8D2L - chains A and T of the 6 polymer chains in the assembly; structure by electron microscopy, 2.21 A resolution.

Chain A:
Molecule: CRISPR-associated endonuclease, Csn1 family
From: Acidothermus cellulolyticus 11B
UniProt: A0LWB3 (A0LWB3_ACIC1); numbering as in UniProt (aligned over 1-1138)
Chain sequence (1138 residues; numbered 1 to 1138; the number before each row is that of its first residue):
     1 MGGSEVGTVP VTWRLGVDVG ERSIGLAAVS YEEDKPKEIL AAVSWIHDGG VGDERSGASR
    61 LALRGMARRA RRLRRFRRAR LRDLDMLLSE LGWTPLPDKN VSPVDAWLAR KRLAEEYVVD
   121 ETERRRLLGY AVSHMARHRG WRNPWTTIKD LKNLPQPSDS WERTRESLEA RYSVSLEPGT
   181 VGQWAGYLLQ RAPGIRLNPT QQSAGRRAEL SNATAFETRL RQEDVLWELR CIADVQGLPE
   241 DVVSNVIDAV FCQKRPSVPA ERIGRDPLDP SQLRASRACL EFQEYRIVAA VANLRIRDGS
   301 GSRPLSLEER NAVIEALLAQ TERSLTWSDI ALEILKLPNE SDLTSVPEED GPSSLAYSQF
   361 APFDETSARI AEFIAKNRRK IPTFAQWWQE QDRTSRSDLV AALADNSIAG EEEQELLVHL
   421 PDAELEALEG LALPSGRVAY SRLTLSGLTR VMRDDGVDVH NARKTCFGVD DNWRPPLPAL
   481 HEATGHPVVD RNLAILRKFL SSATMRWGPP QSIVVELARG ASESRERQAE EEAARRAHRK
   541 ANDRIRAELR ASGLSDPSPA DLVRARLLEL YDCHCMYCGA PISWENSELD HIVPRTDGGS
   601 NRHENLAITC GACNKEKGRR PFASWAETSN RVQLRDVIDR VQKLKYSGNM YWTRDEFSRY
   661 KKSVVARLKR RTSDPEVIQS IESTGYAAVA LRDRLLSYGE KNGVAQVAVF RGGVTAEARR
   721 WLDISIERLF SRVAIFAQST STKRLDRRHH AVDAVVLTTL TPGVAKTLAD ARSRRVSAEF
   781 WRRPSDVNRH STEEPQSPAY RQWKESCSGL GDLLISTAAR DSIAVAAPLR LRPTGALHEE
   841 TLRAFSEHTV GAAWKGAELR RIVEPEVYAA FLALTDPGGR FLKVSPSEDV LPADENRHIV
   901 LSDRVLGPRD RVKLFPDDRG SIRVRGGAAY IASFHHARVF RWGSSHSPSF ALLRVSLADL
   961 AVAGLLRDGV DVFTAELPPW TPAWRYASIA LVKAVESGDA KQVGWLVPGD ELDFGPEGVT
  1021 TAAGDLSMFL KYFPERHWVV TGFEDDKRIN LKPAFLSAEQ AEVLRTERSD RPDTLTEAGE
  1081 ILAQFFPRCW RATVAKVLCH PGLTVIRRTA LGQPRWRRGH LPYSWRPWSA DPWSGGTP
Unresolved in the structure: 1-6, 204-209, 411-415, 779-790, 1135-1138
Ion coordination: Mg2+ site 1: Asp18, Glu516 (shared with 1 residue of chain D); Mg2+ site 2: Asp18 (shared with 1 residue of chain D); Mg2+ site 3: Asp590, Asn614 (shared with DC14(T) of chain T; 1 residue of chain X)
From the paper describing this entry:
  - binding site for the 13-nt DNA strand: Arg55
  - mutagenesis - R55W: decreased catalytic activity
  - mutagenesis - R55Y: unchanged catalytic activity
  - mutagenesis - R55A: abolished catalytic activity
  - Mg2+ coordination: Asp18, Glu516, Asp590, Asn614, His750
  - conformationally variable residues (side-chain flip): Arg55, Glu516
  - catalytic residues: Asp18, Glu516, Asp590, His591, Asn614, His750
  - mutagenesis - H750N: unchanged catalytic activity on Mn2+
  - mutagenesis - H750N: abolished growth
  - mutagenesis - V709A/H750N: increased growth in response to Mn2+
  - mutagenesis - H750D: decreased catalytic activity on Mg2+
  - mutagenesis - H750D: decreased catalytic activity on Mn2+

Chain T:
Molecule: 24-nt DNA strand
Sequence (24 nucleotides; each row starts with the number of its first residue):
    14 CCAGGATCTT GCCATCCTAC CTCT
Ion coordination: Mg2+: DC14 (shared with Asp590(A), Asn614(A) of chain A; 1 residue of chain X)

Chain A / chain T interface:
Contacting residue pairs (71):
  Trp141(A) with DC15(T), hydrogen bond to the base; DA16(T), sugar contact
  Asn143(A) with DA16(T), hydrogen bond to the phosphate; DG17(T), phosphate contact
  Pro144(A) with DA16(T), base contact
  Trp145(A) with DA16(T), hydrogen bond to the base; DG17(T), hydrogen bond to the sugar; DG18(T), sugar contact
  Arg219(A) with DC14(T), hydrogen bond to the base; DC15(T), hydrogen bond to the sugar
  Val258(A) with DG18(T), sugar contact; DA19(T), sugar contact
  Arg262(A) with DA19(T), sugar contact; DT20(T), sugar contact
  Ile263(A) with DA19(T), phosphate contact; DT20(T), phosphate contact
  Gly264(A) with DA19(T), phosphate contact; DT20(T), hydrogen bond to the phosphate
  Arg274(A) with DT20(T), salt bridge to the phosphate; DC21(T), salt bridge to the phosphate
  Asn293(A) with DT28(T), sugar contact
  Arg295(A) with DT28(T), hydrogen bond to the phosphate; DC29(T), salt bridge to the phosphate
  Ser345(A) with DA27(T), hydrogen bond to the phosphate; DT28(T), hydrogen bond to the phosphate
  Val346(A) with DA27(T), sugar contact
  Pro347(A) with DC26(T), base contact; DA27(T), sugar contact
  Glu348(A) with DC26(T), sugar contact
  Glu349(A) with DC25(T), sugar contact; DC26(T), sugar contact
  Ser435(A) with DG18(T), hydrogen bond to the phosphate; DA19(T), hydrogen bond to the phosphate
  Gly436(A) with DA19(T), hydrogen bond to the phosphate
  Arg437(A) with DA19(T), salt bridge to the phosphate; DT20(T), phosphate contact
  Asp458(A) with DC29(T), sugar contact
  His460(A) with DC29(T), sugar contact; DC30(T), sugar contact
  Asp471(A) with DC30(T), phosphate contact
  Asn472(A) with DT31(T), sugar contact
  Arg474(A) with DC30(T), hydrogen bond to the base; DT31(T), hydrogen bond to the sugar
  Ala518(A) with DT23(T), sugar contact
  Arg519(A) with DT23(T), salt bridge to the phosphate; DG24(T), phosphate contact
  Gly520(A) with DG24(T), hydrogen bond to the phosphate
  Arg535(A) with DG24(T), base contact; DC25(T), hydrogen bond to the sugar
  Asp561(A) with DA16(T), phosphate contact
  Arg564(A) with DC15(T), salt bridge to the phosphate; DA16(T), salt bridge to the phosphate
  Glu588(A) with DC14(T), sugar contact; DC15(T), phosphate contact
  Leu589(A) with DC14(T), phosphate contact; DC15(T), hydrogen bond to the phosphate
  Asp590(A) with DC14(T), phosphate contact
  His591(A) with DC14(T), salt bridge to the phosphate
  Asn614(A) with DC14(T), hydrogen bond to the phosphate
  Glu682(A) with DT22(T), base contact
  Gly685(A) with DT22(T), phosphate contact
  Tyr686(A) with DC21(T), sugar contact; DT22(T), sugar contact
  Val689(A) with DT22(T), phosphate contact; DT23(T), phosphate contact
  Arg711(A) with DG24(T), salt bridge to the phosphate
  Pro762(A) with DC33(T), phosphate contact
  Gly763(A) with DC34(T), sugar contact
  Ser797(A) with DT35(T), phosphate contact
  Pro798(A) with DT35(T), phosphate contact
  Ala799(A) with DT35(T), hydrogen bond to the phosphate
Other interface residues (no listed pair), chain A (49 interface residues in all): Ser407, Ser587, Arg595

Overview:
The interface between chain A and chain T involves 49 residues on one side and 21 on the other, with 20
hydrogen bonds and 9 salt bridges. Among the polar pairs are Trp141(A)-DC15(T), Trp145(A)-DA16(T) and
Arg219(A)-DC14(T). The paper reports catalytic residues Asp18(A), Glu516(A) and Asp590(A) among others; R55W
of chain A reduces catalytic activity; 6 substitutions were tested in all.
Here chain A is CRISPR-associated endonuclease, Csn1 family (Acidothermus cellulolyticus 11B) and chain T is a
24-nt DNA strand. Entry 8D2L (Structure of Acidothermus cellulolyticus Cas9 ternary complex (Cleavage
Intermediate 1)) was determined by electron microscopy together with 8D2K, 8D2N, 8D2O, 8D2P and 8D2Q from the
same study.
